Entry 9DN2 (electron microscopy, 3.24 A resolution); this record covers chains A and L of the 9 polymer chains in the assembly.

Chain A:
Molecule: Hemagglutinin
Organism: Influenza A virus
Reference sequence: A0A2P1ADT1 (A0A2P1ADT1_9INFA); residues -15 to 506 here correspond to UniProt positions 1-522 (UniProt number = residue number + 16)
Amino-acid sequence (573 residues; each row starts with the number of its first residue; numbers below 1 keep their minus sign (Met-15 is residue -15)):
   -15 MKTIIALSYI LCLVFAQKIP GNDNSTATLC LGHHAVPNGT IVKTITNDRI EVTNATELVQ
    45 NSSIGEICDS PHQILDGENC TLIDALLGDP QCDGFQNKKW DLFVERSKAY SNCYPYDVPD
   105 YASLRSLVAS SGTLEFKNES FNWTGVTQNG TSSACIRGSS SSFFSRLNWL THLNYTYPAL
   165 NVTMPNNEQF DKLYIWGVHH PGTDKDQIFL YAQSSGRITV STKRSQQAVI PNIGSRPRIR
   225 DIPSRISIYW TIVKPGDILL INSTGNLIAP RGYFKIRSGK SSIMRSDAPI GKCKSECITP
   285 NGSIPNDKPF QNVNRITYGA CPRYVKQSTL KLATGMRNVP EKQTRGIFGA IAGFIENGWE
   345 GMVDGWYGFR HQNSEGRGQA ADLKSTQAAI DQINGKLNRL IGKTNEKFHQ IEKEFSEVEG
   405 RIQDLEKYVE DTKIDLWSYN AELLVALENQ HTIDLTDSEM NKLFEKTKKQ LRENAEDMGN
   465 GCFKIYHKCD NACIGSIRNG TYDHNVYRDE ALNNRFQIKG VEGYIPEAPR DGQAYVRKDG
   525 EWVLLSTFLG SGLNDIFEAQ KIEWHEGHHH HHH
Not modelled in the structure: -15 to 0, 502-557
Disulfides: Cys14-Cys466, Cys52-Cys277, Cys64-Cys76, Cys97-Cys139, Cys281-Cys305, Cys473-Cys477
Covalently attached groups: N-acetylglucosamine (NAG) linked to Asn8, Asn38, Asn63, Asn126, Asn133, Asn158, Asn246, Asn285, Asn483; glycan linked to Asn165
Construct notes: conflict Gly142 (Arg158 in A0A2P1ADT1), Ser144 (Lys160 in A0A2P1ADT1), Gln311 (His327 in A0A2P1ADT1); expression tag (507-557)

Chain L:
Molecule: TJ5-1 light chain Fab fragment
Organism: Homo sapiens
Notes: antibody fragment or engineered binder
Amino-acid sequence (111 residues; each row starts with the number of its first residue; note: 16 numbers in that range are skipped by the numbering (no residue carries them; nothing is unmodelled there)):
     1 QSVLTQPPS
    11 VSGAPGQRVT ISCTGSSSNI G
    35 AGYNVYWFQQ LPPTAPKLLN YGD
    65 NNRPSGVP
    74 DRFSASK
    83 SGTSASLAIT GLQAEDEAEY YCQSYDSS
   113 LNAYVFGTGT KVTVL
Not modelled in the structure: 1-3, 127
Disulfides: Cys23-Cys104

How chain A and chain L interact:
Contacting residue pairs (10):
  Lys2(A) - Tyr37(L)
  Lys2(A) - Tyr107(L)
  Lys2(A) - Tyr116(L)  hydrogen bond
  Ile3(A) - Tyr37(L)  hydrogen bond (backbone-side chain)
  Asn6(A) - Gly36(L)  hydrogen bond (side chain-backbone)
  Ser358(A) - Gly36(L)
  Glu359(A) - Lys80(L)  hydrogen bond (backbone-side chain)
  Gly360(A) - Gly36(L)  hydrogen bond (backbone-backbone)
  Arg361(A) - Asn38(L)  hydrogen bond (backbone-side chain)
  Arg361(A) - Gly56(L)
Also at the interface, not in a pair above, chain A (13 interface residues in all): Gln1, Pro4, Gly5, Asn357, Gly362, Gln363
Also at the interface, not in a pair above, chain L (11 interface residues in all): Ala35, Asp57, Asn66, Asn114
From the paper, about this interface:
  - residue pairs: Lys2(A)-Tyr116(L) (hydrogen bond), Ile3(A)-Tyr37(L) (backbone contact), Asn6(A)-Gly36(L) (hydrogen bond), Glu359(A)-Lys80(L) (backbone contact), Tyr37(L)-Lys2(A), Tyr107(L)-Lys2(A)
  - epitope / paratope residues, chain A: Lys2(A), Ile3(A), Asn6(A), Glu359(A)
  - epitope / paratope residues, chain L: Gly36(L), Tyr37(L), Lys80(L), Tyr107(L), Tyr116(L)

Summary:
13 residues of chain A face 11 of chain L across their interface; the contacts include 6 hydrogen bonds. Polar
contacts include Lys2(A)-Tyr116(L), Ile3(A)-Tyr37(L) and Asn6(A)-Gly36(L). The paper describes hydrogen bonds
between Lys2(A) and Tyr116(L) and Asn6(A) and Gly36(L); backbone contacts between Ile3(A) and Tyr37(L) and
Glu359(A) and Lys80(L); contacts between Tyr37(L) and Lys2(A) and Tyr107(L) and Lys2(A). The paper reports
epitope/paratope residues Lys2(A), Ile3(A) and Gly36(L) among others.
Chain A is Hemagglutinin (Influenza A virus) and chain L is TJ5-1 light chain Fab fragment (Homo sapiens); the
structure, TJ5-1 Fab in complex with NG2 COBRA hemagglutinin, was determined by electron microscopy (same
publication as 9DO2, 9B7G, 9B7H and 9B7I).
